PDB entry 5K64 | X-ray diffraction, 2.44 A resolution | chains A and B

[Chain A (and B)]
Molecule: Ig gamma-1 chain C region
Source organism: Homo sapiens
Notes: chain B of this document is another copy of the same molecule, construct and numbering; everything in this record applies to it too
Reference sequence: P01857 (IGHG1_HUMAN); residues 225-447 here correspond to UniProt positions 108-330 (UniProt number = residue number - 117)
Amino-acid sequence (228 residues; row label = number of the first residue in the row; a row labelled like 389A-389E holds insertion residues (389A, then the next letters in order)):
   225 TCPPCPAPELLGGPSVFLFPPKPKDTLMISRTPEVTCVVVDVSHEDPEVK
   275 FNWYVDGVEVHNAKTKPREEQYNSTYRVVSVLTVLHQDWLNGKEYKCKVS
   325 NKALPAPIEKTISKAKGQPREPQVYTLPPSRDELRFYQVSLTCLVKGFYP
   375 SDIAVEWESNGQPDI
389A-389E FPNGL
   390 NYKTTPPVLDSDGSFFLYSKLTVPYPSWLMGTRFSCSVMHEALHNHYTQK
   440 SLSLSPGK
Disordered / not traced: 225-235, 444-447
Differences from the reference sequence: engineered mutation Arg359 (Thr242 in P01857), Phe360 (Lys243 in P01857), Tyr361 (Asn244 in P01857), Asp388 (Glu271 in P01857), Ile389 (Asn272 in P01857), Pro413 (Asp296 in P01857), Tyr414 (Lys297 in P01857), Pro415 (Ser298 in P01857), Ser416 (Arg299 in P01857), Leu418 (Gln301 in P01857), Met419 (Gln302 in P01857), Thr421 (Asn304 in P01857), Arg422 (Val305 in P01857); insertion (389A-389E)
Swiss-Prot annotation at these positions:
  - glycosylation: Asn297 (N-linked (GlcNAc...) (complex) asparagine)
Disulfides: Cys261-Cys321, Cys367-Cys425
Covalent attachments: glycan linked to Asn297
What the authors report for this chain:
  - contacts within the chain: Gln386-Phe389A
  - post-translational modification sites: Asn297

[How chain A and chain B interact]
Pairs across the interface (51; chain A residue first):
  Gln347(A) with Phe360(B)
  Tyr349(A) with Ser354(B); Asp356(B); Glu357(B); Phe360(B)
  Leu351(A) with Leu351(B), hydrophobic; Pro352(B); Ser354(B); Thr366(B)
  Pro352(A) with Leu351(B)
  Ser354(A) with Tyr349(B); Leu351(B)
  Asp356(A) with Tyr349(B); Lys439(B), salt bridge
  Glu357(A) with Tyr349(B); Lys370(B), salt bridge
  Phe360(A) with Gln347(B); Tyr349(B)
  Ser364(A) with Leu368(B); Lys370(B)
  Thr366(A) with Leu351(B); Tyr407(B), hydrogen bond
  Leu368(A) with Ser364(B); Lys409(B)
  Lys370(A) with Glu357(B), salt bridge; Ser364(B)
  Asn390(A) with Ser400(B), hydrogen bond
  Lys392(A) with Leu398(B); Asp399(B); Ser400(B); Phe405(B)
  Thr394(A) with Thr394(B); Val397(B)
  Pro395(A) with Val397(B)
  Val397(A) with Thr394(B); Pro395(B)
  Leu398(A) with Lys392(B)
  Asp399(A) with Lys392(B); Lys409(B), salt bridge
  Ser400(A) with Asn390(B), hydrogen bond; Lys392(B)
  Phe405(A) with Lys392(B); Lys409(B)
  Tyr407(A) with Thr366(B), hydrogen bond; Tyr407(B), hydrophobic; Lys409(B)
  Lys409(A) with Leu368(B); Asp399(B), salt bridge; Phe405(B); Tyr407(B)
  Lys439(A) with Asp356(B), salt bridge
Other interface residues (no listed pair), chain A (29 interface residues in all): Thr350, Arg359, Gln362, Thr393, Ser408
Other interface residues (no listed pair), chain B (29 interface residues in all): Thr350, Gln362, Leu365, Thr393, Ser408

[Overview]
Chain A and chain B each contribute 29 residues to their interface, with 4 hydrogen bonds and 6 salt bridges.
Among the polar pairs are Asp356(A)-Lys439(B), Glu357(A)-Lys370(B) and Asp399(A)-Lys409(B). The paper reports
a modification site at Asn297(A); contacts within the chain involving Gln386(A) and Phe389A(A).
Chain A and chain B are both Ig gamma-1 chain C region (Homo sapiens); the structure, Crystal structure of
VEGF binding IgG1-Fc (Fcab 448), was determined by X-ray diffraction (same publication as 5K65 and 5O4E).
